9EWZ - chains C and B of the 3 polymer chains in the assembly; structure by electron microscopy, 2.22 A resolution.

# Chain C
Name: Adenine-specific methyltransferase BrxX
Organism: Escherichia coli
Notes: EC 2.1.1.72
UniProtKB: P0DUF9 (PGLX_ECOHS); numbering as in UniProt (aligned over 1-1205)
Sequence (1205 residues; numbered 1 to 1205; the number before each row is that of its first residue):
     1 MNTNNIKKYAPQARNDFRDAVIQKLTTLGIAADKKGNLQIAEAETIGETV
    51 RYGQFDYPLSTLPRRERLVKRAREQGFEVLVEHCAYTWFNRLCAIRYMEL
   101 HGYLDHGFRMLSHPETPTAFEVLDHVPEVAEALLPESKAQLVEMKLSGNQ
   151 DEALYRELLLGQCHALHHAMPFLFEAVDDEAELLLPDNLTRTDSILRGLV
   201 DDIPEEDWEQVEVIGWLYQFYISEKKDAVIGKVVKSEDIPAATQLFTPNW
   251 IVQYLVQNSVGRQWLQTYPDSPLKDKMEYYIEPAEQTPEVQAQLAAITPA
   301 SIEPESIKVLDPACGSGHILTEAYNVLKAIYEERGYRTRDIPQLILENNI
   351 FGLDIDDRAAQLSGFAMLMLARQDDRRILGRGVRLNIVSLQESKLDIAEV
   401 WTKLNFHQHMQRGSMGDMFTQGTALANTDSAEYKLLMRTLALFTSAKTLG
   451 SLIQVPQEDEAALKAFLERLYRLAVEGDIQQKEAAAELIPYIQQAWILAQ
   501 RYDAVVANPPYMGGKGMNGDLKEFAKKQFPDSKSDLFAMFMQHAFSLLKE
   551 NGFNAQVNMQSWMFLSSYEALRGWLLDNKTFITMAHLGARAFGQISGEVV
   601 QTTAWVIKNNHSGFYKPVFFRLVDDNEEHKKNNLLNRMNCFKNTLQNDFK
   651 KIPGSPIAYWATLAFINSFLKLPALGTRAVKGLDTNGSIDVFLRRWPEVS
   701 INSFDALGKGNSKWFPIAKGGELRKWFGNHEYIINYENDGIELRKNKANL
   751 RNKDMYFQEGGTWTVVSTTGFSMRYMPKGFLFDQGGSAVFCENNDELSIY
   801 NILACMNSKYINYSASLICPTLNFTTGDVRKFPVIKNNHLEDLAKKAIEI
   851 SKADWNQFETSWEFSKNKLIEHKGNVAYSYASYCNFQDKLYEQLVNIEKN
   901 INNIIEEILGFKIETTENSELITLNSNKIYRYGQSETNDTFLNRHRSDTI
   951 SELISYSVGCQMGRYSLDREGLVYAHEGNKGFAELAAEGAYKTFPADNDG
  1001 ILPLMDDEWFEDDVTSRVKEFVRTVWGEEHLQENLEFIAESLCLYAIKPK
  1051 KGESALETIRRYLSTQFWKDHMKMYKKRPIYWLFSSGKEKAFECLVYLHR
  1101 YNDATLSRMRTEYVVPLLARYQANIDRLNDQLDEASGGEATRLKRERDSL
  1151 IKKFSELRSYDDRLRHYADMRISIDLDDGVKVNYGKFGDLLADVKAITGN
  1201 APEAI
Metal / ion sites: Mg2+: Asp997, Asp999, Ile1001, Asp1012, Tyr1113
Ligand contacts: S-adenosylmethionine (SAM): Tyr218, Ile239, Pro240, Thr243, Gln244, Leu245, Phe246, Thr247, Pro312, Ala313, Cys314, Gly315, Ser316, Gly317, His318, Ile319, Asp354, Ile355, Asp356, Leu390, Thr448, Leu449, Gly450, Ser451, Asn508, Pro510, Phe540
From the paper describing this entry:
  - Mg2+ coordination: Asp997, Asp999, Ile1001, Asp1012, Tyr1113
  - binding site for DNA (26-MER) with BREX binding site GGTAAG: Lys515, Lys522, Lys533, Asp684, Lys719, Gly721, Arg751, Val766, Ser767, Thr769, Gln784, Leu822
  - specificity-determining residues: Leu587 to Gln601, Lys681, Asp684
  - binding site for S-adenosylmethionine: Ile239, Gln244, Ile355, Phe540
  - mutagenesis - Y511A: unchanged stability
  - binding site for DNA (26-MER) with BREX binding site GGTAAG (chain B): Val766, Gln784
  - mutagenesis - Y511A: abolished growth in response to BREX defense

# Chain B
Molecule: DNA (26-MER) with BREX binding site GGTAAG
Sequence (25 nucleotides; each row starts with the number of its first residue):
     2 TCAGTGGTAAGGTCAGGAATGAGTC

# Interface between chain C and chain B
Pairs across the interface (37):
  Lys226(C) - DG12(B)  salt bridge to the phosphate
  Ile230(C) - DG12(B)  phosphate contact
  Ala242(C) - DA11(B)  base contact
  Thr243(C) - DA11(B)  base contact
  Leu245(C) - DA11(B)  base contact
  Pro509(C) - DA11(B)  hydrogen bond to the base
  Pro510(C) - DA11(B)  base contact
  Tyr511(C) - DA11(B)  stacking on the base
  Met512(C) - DA11(B)  phosphate contact
  Gly513(C) - DA11(B)  hydrogen bond to the phosphate
  Met559(C) - DA11(B)  sugar contact
  Ser561(C) - DA10(B)  hydrogen bond to the phosphate
  Leu565(C) - DT9(B)  phosphate contact
  Leu565(C) - DA10(B)  phosphate contact
  Ser566(C) - DT9(B)  phosphate contact
  Ser567(C) - DG8(B)  phosphate contact
  Ser567(C) - DT9(B)  hydrogen bond to the phosphate
  Gly597(C) - DG12(B)  base contact
  Gly597(C) - DG13(B)  base contact
  Glu598(C) - DG12(B)  hydrogen bond to the base
  Val599(C) - DG12(B)  base contact
  Val600(C) - DA11(B)  sugar contact
  Lys681(C) - DG7(B)  hydrogen bond to the phosphate
  Lys681(C) - DG8(B)  hydrogen bond to the base
  Arg751(C) - DT6(B)  sugar contact
  Arg751(C) - DG7(B)  hydrogen bond to the base
  Asn752(C) - DT6(B)  hydrogen bond to the phosphate
  Asn752(C) - DG7(B)  phosphate contact
  Asn823(C) - DA10(B)  hydrogen bond to the base
  Thr825(C) - DG8(B)  hydrogen bond to the phosphate
  Thr826(C) - DG7(B)  sugar contact
  Thr826(C) - DG8(B)  phosphate contact
  Gly827(C) - DG8(B)  hydrogen bond to the phosphate
  Arg830(C) - DG7(B)  salt bridge to the phosphate
  Arg944(C) - DG17(B)  salt bridge to the phosphate
  Lys1077(C) - DC15(B)  phosphate contact
  Arg1145(C) - DC26(B)  salt bridge to the phosphate
Interface residues without a listed pair, chain C (41 interface residues in all): Asn508, Asp535, Tyr568, Ile595, Ser596, Val680, Leu750, Val766, Gln784, Tyr1045, Lys1073
Interface residues without a listed pair, chain B (13 interface residues in all): DA16, DG18

# Summary
The interface between chain C and chain B involves 41 residues on one side and 13 on the other, with 12
hydrogen bonds, 4 salt bridges and 1 aromatic stacking contact. Among the polar pairs are Pro509(C)-DA11(B),
Glu598(C)-DG12(B) and Lys681(C)-DG8(B). The paper reports a binding site for DNA (26-MER) with BREX binding
site GGTAAG at Lys515(C), Lys522(C) and Lys533(C) among others; Y511A of chain C abolishes growth in response
to BREX defense.
Chain C is Adenine-specific methyltransferase BrxX (Escherichia coli) and chain B is DNA (26-MER) with BREX
binding site GGTAAG; the structure, Cryo-EM structure of the E. coli BrxX methyltransferase in complex with
DNA, was determined by electron microscopy, deposited together with 9EX7 and 9EXH.
